Entry 4B3R (X-ray diffraction, 3.00 A resolution); this record covers chains A and M of the 23 polymer chains in the assembly.

== Chain A ==
Molecule: 16S ribosomal RNA
From: Thermus thermophilus HB8
Sequence (1521 nucleotides; each row starts with the number of its first residue; note: 44 numbers in that range are skipped by the numbering (no residue carries them; nothing is unmodelled there); a row labelled like 189A-189L holds insertion residues (189A, then the next letters in order)):
     1 UUGUUGGAGA GUUUGAUCCU GGCUCAGGGU GAACGCUGGC GGCGUGCCUA AGACAUGCAA
    61 GUCGUGCGGG CCG
    76 CGGGGUUUU
    88 ACUCCG
    96 UGGUCAGCGG CGGACGGGUG AGUAACGCGU GGGU
  129A G
   130 ACCUACCCGG AAGAGGGGGA CAACCCGGGG AAACUCGGGC UAAUCCCCCA UGUGGACCCG
189A-189L CCCCUUGGGGUG
   190 UGUCCAAAGG GCUUU
   216 GCCCGCUUCC GGAUGGGCCC GCGUCCCAUC AGCUAGUUGG UGGGGUAAUG GCCCACCAAG
   276 GCGACGACGG GUAGCCGGUC UGAGAGGAUG GCCGGCCACA GGGGCACUGA GACACGGGCC
   336 CCACUCCUAC GGGAGGCAGC AGUUAGGAAU CUUCCGCAAU GGGCGCAAGC CUGACGGAGC
   396 GACGCCGCUU GGAGGAAGAA GCCCUUCGGG GUGUAAACUC CUGA
   441 ACCCGGGACG AAACCCCC
   460 GA
   470 CGAGGGGA
   479 CUGACGGUAC CGGGGUAA
   498 UAGCGCCGGC CAACUCCGUG CCAGCAGCCG CGGUAAUACG GAGGGCGCGA GCGUUACCCG
   558 GAUUCACUGG GCGUAAAGGG CGUGUAGGCG GCCUGGGGCG UCCCAUGUGA AAGACCACGG
   618 CUCAACCGUG GGGGAGCGUG GGAUACGCUC AGGCUAGACG GUGGGAGAGG GUGGUGGAAU
   678 UCCCGGAGUA GCGGUGAAAU GCGCAGAUAC CGGGAGGAAC GCCGAUGGCG AAGGCAGCCA
   738 CCUGGUCCAC CCGUGACGCU GAGGCGCGAA AGCGUGGGGA GCAAACCGGA UUAGAUACCC
   798 GGGUAGUCCA CGCCCUAAAC GAUGCGCGCU AGGUCUCUGG GUCU
   848 CCUGGGGGCC GAAGCUAACG CGUUAAGCGC GCCGCCUGGG GAGUACGGCC GCAAGGCUGA
   908 AACUCAAAGG AAUUGACGGG GGCCCGCACA AGCGGUGGAG CAUGUGGUUU AAUUCGAAGC
   968 AACGCGAAGA ACCUUACCAG GCCUUGACAU GCUA
 1001A G
  1002 GGAACCCGGG UGAAAGCCUG GGGUGCCCC
1030A-1030D GCGA
  1031 GGGGAGCCCU AGCACAGGUG CUGCAUGGCC GUCGUCAGCU CGUGCCGUGA GGUGUUGGGU
  1091 UAAGUCCCGC AACGAGCGCA ACCCCCGCCG UUAGUUGCCA GCGGUUCGGC CGGGCACUCU
  1151 AACGGGACUG CCCGCG
  1168 AAAGCGGGAG GAAGGAGGGG ACGACGUCUG GUCAGCAUGG CCCUUACGGC CUGGGCGACA
  1228 CACGUGCUAC AAUGCCCACU ACAAAGCGAU GCCACCCGGC AACGGGGAGC UAAUCGCAAA
  1288 AAGGUGGGCC CAGUUCGGAU UGGGGUCUGC AACCCGACCC CAUGAAGCCG GAAUCGCUAG
  1348 UAAUCGCGGA UCAGCC
 1363A A
  1364 UGCCGCGGUG AAUACGUUCC CGGGCCUUGU ACACACCGCC CGUCACGCCA UGGGAGCGGG
  1424 CUCUACCCGA AGUCGCCGG
1442A-1442B GA
  1443 GCCUA
  1452 C
  1456 GGGCAGGCGC CGAGGGUAGG GCCCGUGACU GGGGCGAAGU CGUAACAAGG UAGCUGUACC
  1516 GGAAGGUGCG GCUGGAUCAC CUCCUUUCU
Not modelled in the structure: 1-4, 1534-1538
Bound ions: Mg2+ site 1: U12, G21, G22; Mg2+ site 2: U12, C526, G527, A914; Mg2+ site 3: U14, U17; Mg2+ site 4: G15, U920; Mg2+ site 5 near G21 (its only coordinating residue here); Mg2+ site 6 near G29 (its only coordinating residue here); Mg2+ site 7: A33, C398; Mg2+ site 8: U37, G38; Mg2+ site 9: C58, U387; Mg2+ site 10: G61, U62, G105; Mg2+ site 11: G70, U99; Mg2+ site 12: G107, G324, G326; 129 more Mg2+ sites not listed; 12 more K+ sites not listed
Residues lining bound ligands: M5Z ((1R,2R,3S,4R,6S)-4,6-diamino-2-{[3-O-(2,6-diamino-2,6-dideoxy-beta-L-idopyranosyl)-beta-D-ribofuranosyl]oxy}-3-hydroxycyclohexyl 2-amino-2-deoxy-4,6-O-[(1R)-3-phenylpropylidene]-alpha-D-glucopyranoside): G1405, U1406, C1407, A1408, C1409, G1489, C1490, G1491, A1492, A1493, G1494, U1495, C1496
From the paper describing this entry:
  - binding site for M5Z: G1491, A1492
  - mutagenesis - A1408G (>=720 uM), G1491A (>=720 uM), G1491C (>=720 uM): decreased binding to M5Z

== Chain M ==
Name: 30S ribosomal protein S13
From: Thermus thermophilus HB8
Reference sequence: P80377 (RS13_THET8); residues 0-125 here correspond to UniProt positions 1-126 (UniProt number = residue number + 1)
Sequence (126 residues; each row starts with the number of its first residue; numbering starts at 0):
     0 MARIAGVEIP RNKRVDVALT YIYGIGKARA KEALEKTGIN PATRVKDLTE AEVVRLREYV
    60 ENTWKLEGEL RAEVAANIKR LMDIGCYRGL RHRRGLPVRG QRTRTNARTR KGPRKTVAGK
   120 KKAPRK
Not modelled in the structure: 0
Bound ions: Mg2+ site 1: Thr19, Ile21, Ile24 (shared with U1330(A) of chain A); Mg2+ site 2: Gln100 (shared with A1225(A), C1322(A) of chain A); K+: Thr108 (shared with A1332(A), A1333(A) of chain A)

== Interface between chain A and chain M ==
Pairs across the interface (100):
  G947(A) - Arg107(M)  phosphate contact
  G947(A) - Thr108(M)  hydrogen bond to the phosphate
  G947(A) - Arg113(M)  salt bridge to the phosphate
  C948(A) - Asn105(M)  base contact
  C948(A) - Ala106(M)  hydrogen bond to the phosphate
  C948(A) - Arg107(M)  hydrogen bond to the phosphate
  C948(A) - Thr108(M)  hydrogen bond to the phosphate
  A949(A) - Gln100(M)  phosphate contact
  A949(A) - Arg101(M)  phosphate contact
  A949(A) - Asn105(M)  hydrogen bond to the phosphate
  U950(A) - Arg101(M)  salt bridge to the phosphate
  U950(A) - Thr104(M)  hydrogen bond to the base
  G951(A) - Arg101(M)  salt bridge to the phosphate
  G951(A) - Thr104(M)  base contact
  G951(A) - Lys125(M)  hydrogen bond to the base
  U952(A) - Arg103(M)  hydrogen bond to the base
  U952(A) - Thr104(M)  base contact
  U952(A) - Lys125(M)  hydrogen bond to the sugar
  G953(A) - Arg103(M)  salt bridge to the phosphate
  G953(A) - Arg124(M)  sugar contact
  G954(A) - Arg103(M)  hydrogen bond to the base
  G954(A) - Lys119(M)  salt bridge to the phosphate
  A965(A) - Pro123(M)  base contact
  A969(A) - Pro123(M)  base contact
  A969(A) - Lys125(M)  base contact
  C970(A) - Lys125(M)  base contact
  A1225(A) - Gln100(M)  phosphate contact
  A1225(A) - Arg101(M)  phosphate contact
  A1225(A) - Thr102(M)  hydrogen bond to the phosphate
  C1226(A) - Arg90(M)  salt bridge to the phosphate
  C1226(A) - Leu95(M)  phosphate contact
  C1226(A) - Thr102(M)  hydrogen bond to the phosphate
  C1226(A) - Arg103(M)  base contact
  C1226(A) - Lys110(M)  hydrogen bond to the phosphate
  A1227(A) - Leu95(M)  phosphate contact
  A1227(A) - Lys110(M)  phosphate contact
  A1227(A) - Lys114(M)  hydrogen bond to the sugar
  C1228(A) - Arg103(M)  hydrogen bond to the base
  C1228(A) - Arg107(M)  salt bridge to the phosphate
  C1228(A) - Lys110(M)  salt bridge to the phosphate
  C1228(A) - Pro112(M)  phosphate contact
  C1228(A) - Arg113(M)  phosphate contact
  C1228(A) - Lys114(M)  hydrogen bond to the phosphate
  C1228(A) - Thr115(M)  hydrogen bond to the phosphate
  C1228(A) - Val116(M)  sugar contact
  A1229(A) - Arg103(M)  base contact
  A1229(A) - Thr104(M)  base contact
  A1229(A) - Arg113(M)  salt bridge to the phosphate
  A1229(A) - Thr115(M)  hydrogen bond to the phosphate
  A1229(A) - Arg124(M)  hydrogen bond to the sugar
  C1230(A) - Thr104(M)  base contact
  C1230(A) - Arg124(M)  hydrogen bond to the sugar
  C1230(A) - Lys125(M)  base contact
  G1295(A) - Arg13(M)  sugar contact
  C1296(A) - Arg13(M)  sugar contact
  C1296(A) - Arg43(M)  salt bridge to the phosphate
  C1297(A) - Arg43(M)  salt bridge to the phosphate
  U1301(A) - Tyr20(M)  phosphate contact
  U1302(A) - Lys12(M)  phosphate contact
  U1302(A) - Arg13(M)  hydrogen bond to the base
  U1302(A) - Val16(M)  base contact
  U1302(A) - Tyr20(M)  phosphate contact
  A1306(A) - Thr108(M)  hydrogen bond to the sugar
  U1307(A) - Gln100(M)  hydrogen bond to the phosphate
  U1307(A) - Thr108(M)  sugar contact
  U1307(A) - Arg109(M)  phosphate contact
  U1308(A) - Ile77(M)  sugar contact
  U1308(A) - His91(M)  hydrogen bond to the phosphate
  U1308(A) - Pro96(M)  phosphate contact
  U1308(A) - Val97(M)  hydrogen bond to the phosphate
  U1308(A) - Arg98(M)  base contact
  U1308(A) - Gln100(M)  hydrogen bond to the phosphate
  U1308(A) - Arg109(M)  salt bridge to the phosphate
  G1309(A) - Val73(M)  sugar contact
  G1309(A) - Asn76(M)  hydrogen bond to the sugar
  G1309(A) - Ile77(M)  sugar contact
  G1309(A) - Arg87(M)  salt bridge to the phosphate
  G1309(A) - His91(M)  salt bridge to the phosphate
  G1309(A) - Arg98(M)  salt bridge to the phosphate
  G1310(A) - Asn76(M)  phosphate contact
  G1310(A) - Arg79(M)  salt bridge to the phosphate
  G1310(A) - Arg87(M)  salt bridge to the phosphate
  C1320(A) - Tyr86(M)  sugar contact
  C1321(A) - Tyr86(M)  sugar contact
  C1322(A) - Gly99(M)  sugar contact
  G1323(A) - Gly99(M)  phosphate contact
  C1328(A) - Ala27(M)  phosphate contact
  C1328(A) - Arg28(M)  sugar contact
  A1329(A) - Gly23(M)  hydrogen bond to the phosphate
  A1329(A) - Ile24(M)  hydrogen bond to the phosphate
  A1329(A) - Gly25(M)  hydrogen bond to the phosphate
  A1329(A) - Ala27(M)  phosphate contact
  A1329(A) - Arg28(M)  hydrogen bond to the phosphate
  A1329(A) - Leu69(M)  sugar contact
  U1330(A) - Ile21(M)  phosphate contact
  U1330(A) - Tyr22(M)  phosphate contact
  U1330(A) - Gly23(M)  hydrogen bond to the phosphate
  U1330(A) - Ile24(M)  hydrogen bond to the phosphate
  U1330(A) - Gly25(M)  phosphate contact
  G1331(A) - Tyr22(M)  phosphate contact
Other interface residues (no listed pair), chain A (40 interface residues in all): A946, G966, G1224, G1231, A1332
Other interface residues (no listed pair), chain M (48 interface residues in all): Lys26, Leu80

== Summary ==
40 residues of chain A and 48 residues of chain M are in contact, with 33 hydrogen bonds and 17 salt bridges.
Among the polar pairs are U950(A)-Thr104(M), G951(A)-Lys125(M) and U952(A)-Arg103(M). From the paper: a
binding site for M5Z at G1491(A) and A1492(A); A1408G, G1491A and G1491C of chain A reduce binding to M5Z.
Here chain A is 16S ribosomal RNA and chain M is 30S ribosomal protein S13, both from Thermus thermophilus
HB8. Entry 4B3R (Crystal structure of the 30S ribosome in complex with compound 30) was determined by X-ray
diffraction (same publication as 4B3M, 4B3S and 4B3T).
